PDB entry 8YD2 | electron microscopy, 2.39 A resolution | chains F and H of the 14 polymer chains in the assembly

== Chain F (and H) ==
Name: ATP-dependent Clp protease proteolytic subunit 2
From: Mycobacterium tuberculosis H37Rv
Notes: EC 3.4.21.92; chain H of this document is another copy of the same molecule, construct and numbering; everything in this record applies to it too
UniProt: P9WPC3 (CLPP2_MYCTU); residue numbers follow UniProt; this construct covers 31-210
Chain sequence (180 residues; each row starts with the number of its first residue):
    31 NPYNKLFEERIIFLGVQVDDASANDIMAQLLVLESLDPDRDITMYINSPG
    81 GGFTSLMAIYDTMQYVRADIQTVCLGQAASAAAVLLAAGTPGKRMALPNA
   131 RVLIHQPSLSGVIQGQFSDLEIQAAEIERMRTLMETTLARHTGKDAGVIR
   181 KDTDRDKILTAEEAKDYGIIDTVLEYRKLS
Ligand contacts: bortezomib (BO2; N-[(1R)-1-(dihydroxyboryl)-3-methylbutyl]-N-(pyrazin-2-ylcarbonyl)-L-phenylalaninamide): Gly80, Gly81, Gly82, Phe83, Leu86, Ser110, Ala111, His135, Gln136, Pro137, Ser138, Leu139, Ser140, Ile157, Met160, Met164
UniProt features mapped onto this chain:
  - active site: Ser110 (Nucleophile), His135

== How chain F and chain H interact ==
Pairs across the interface (72):
  Pro32(F) - Ala58(H)
  Pro32(F) - Gln59(H)
  Pro32(F) - Val62(H)
  Tyr33(F) - Asn54(H)
  Tyr33(F) - Asp55(H)  hydrogen bond
  Tyr33(F) - Ala58(H)  hydrophobic
  Lys35(F) - Val62(H)
  Lys35(F) - Leu66(H)
  Leu36(F) - Ala58(H)  hydrophobic
  Leu36(F) - Val62(H)  hydrophobic
  Glu39(F) - Ser65(H)  hydrogen bond
  Phe43(F) - Asn54(H)
  Phe43(F) - Ala58(H)  hydrophobic
  Gly45(F) - Asp50(H)
  Gly45(F) - Asn54(H)  hydrogen bond (backbone-side chain)
  Tyr75(F) - Leu61(H)  hydrophobic
  Asn77(F) - Asp50(H)
  Asn77(F) - Ala53(H)
  Asn77(F) - Asn54(H)
  Asn77(F) - Met57(H)
  Asn77(F) - Ala88(H)
  Pro79(F) - Asp50(H)
  Leu105(F) - Met57(H)  hydrophobic
  Leu105(F) - Ala88(H)
  Leu105(F) - Thr92(H)
  Gly106(F) - Thr84(H)
  Gly106(F) - Ala88(H)
  Gln107(F) - Asp50(H)  hydrogen bond
  Gln107(F) - Thr84(H)
  Leu127(F) - Asp91(H)
  Leu127(F) - Tyr95(H)  hydrophobic
  Pro128(F) - Asp91(H)
  Asn129(F) - Met87(H)
  Asn129(F) - Tyr90(H)
  Asn129(F) - Asp91(H)  hydrogen bond (backbone-side chain)
  Asn129(F) - Leu163(H)
  Ala130(F) - Asp91(H)  hydrogen bond (backbone-side chain)
  Arg131(F) - Thr84(H)
  Arg131(F) - Glu156(H)  salt bridge
  Arg131(F) - Arg159(H)
  Arg131(F) - Met160(H)
  Arg185(F) - Gln146(H)  hydrogen bond
  Arg185(F) - Ser148(H)
  Arg185(F) - Asp149(H)  salt bridge
  Arg185(F) - Ile152(H)
  Asp186(F) - Ile152(H)
  Asp186(F) - Gln153(H)  hydrogen bond
  Ile188(F) - Ile152(H)  hydrophobic
  Ile188(F) - Glu156(H)
  Ile188(F) - Arg159(H)
  Thr190(F) - Arg159(H)
  Leu204(F) - Tyr95(H)  hydrophobic
  Glu205(F) - Tyr95(H)
  Tyr206(F) - Tyr90(H)
  Tyr206(F) - Asp91(H)  hydrogen bond
  Tyr206(F) - Gln94(H)
  Tyr206(F) - Tyr95(H)
  Arg207(F) - Glu64(H)  salt bridge
  Arg207(F) - Tyr95(H)  hydrogen bond
  Arg207(F) - Arg97(H)
  Lys208(F) - Met93(H)  hydrogen bond (side chain-backbone)
  Lys208(F) - Gln94(H)
  Lys208(F) - Tyr95(H)
  Lys208(F) - Val96(H)  hydrogen bond (side chain-backbone)
  Lys208(F) - Arg97(H)
  Lys208(F) - Ala98(H)  hydrogen bond (side chain-backbone)
  Lys208(F) - Asp99(H)
  Lys208(F) - Ile100(H)
  Leu209(F) - Pro68(H)
  Leu209(F) - Asp69(H)
  Leu209(F) - Arg97(H)  hydrogen bond (backbone-backbone)
  Ser210(F) - Asp99(H)  hydrogen bond
Interface residues without a listed pair, chain F (30 interface residues in all): Val46
Interface residues without a listed pair, chain H (40 interface residues in all): Ala51, Ser85, Thr120

== In short ==
Chain F and chain H form an interface of 30 and 40 residues respectively; the contacts include 15 hydrogen
bonds and 3 salt bridges. Polar contacts include Arg131(F)-Glu156(H), Arg185(F)-Asp149(H) and
Arg207(F)-Glu64(H). Bound to chain F: bortezomib.
Both chains are ATP-dependent Clp protease proteolytic subunit 2 (Mycobacterium tuberculosis H37Rv). Entry
8YD2 (CryoEM structure of M. tuberculosis ClpP1P2 bound to bortezomib) was determined by electron microscopy.
